PDB entry 4QVC | X-ray diffraction, 1.99 A resolution | chains C and D of the 7 polymer chains in the assembly

[Chain C (and D)]
Molecule: RNA-binding protein Hfq
From: Escherichia coli
Notes: chain D of this document is another copy of the same molecule, construct and numbering; everything in this record applies to it too
UniProtKB: C1IFD2 (C1IFD2_ECOLX); numbering as in UniProt (aligned over 1-65)
Chain sequence (65 residues; numbered 1 to 65; the number before each row is that of its first residue):
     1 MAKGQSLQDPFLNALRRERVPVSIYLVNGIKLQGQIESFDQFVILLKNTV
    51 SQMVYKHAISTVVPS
Unresolved in the structure: 1-2 (chain D: 1-5)
What the authors report for this chain:
  - binding site for the 7-nt RNA strand: Arg19, Tyr25, Leu26, Asn28, Gly29, Ile30, Lys31, Leu32, Gln33, Gln52, Ser60, Thr61
  - mutagenesis - Y25A, N28A (6-fold), K31A: decreased binding to the 7-nt RNA strand
  - mutagenesis - F42S: unchanged binding to the 7-nt RNA strand
  - mutagenesis - N28A, K31A, N48A (27-fold): decreased binding to A7
  - mutagenesis - N48A (1.3-fold): increased binding to the 7-nt RNA strand

[Chain C / chain D interface]
Pairs across the interface (37):
  Lys3(C) - Phe39(D)  hydrogen bond (side chain-backbone)
  Lys3(C) - Asp40(D)
  Gly4(C) - Asp40(D)
  Gly4(C) - Gln41(D)  hydrogen bond (backbone-backbone)
  Gln5(C) - Asp40(D)
  Gln5(C) - Phe42(D)
  Ser6(C) - Asp40(D)
  Leu7(C) - Ser38(D)
  Leu7(C) - Phe39(D)  hydrophobic
  Leu7(C) - Asp40(D)  hydrogen bond (backbone-side chain)
  Leu7(C) - Val43(D)  hydrophobic
  Leu7(C) - Leu45(D)
  Gln8(C) - Asp40(D)  hydrogen bond (backbone-side chain)
  Gln8(C) - Met53(D)
  Gln8(C) - Tyr55(D)  hydrogen bond
  Phe11(C) - Leu45(D)  hydrophobic
  Phe11(C) - Met53(D)  hydrophobic
  Leu12(C) - Met53(D)  hydrophobic
  Val27(C) - Asn28(D)  hydrogen bond (backbone-side chain)
  Lys56(C) - Tyr55(D)
  Lys56(C) - His57(D)  hydrogen bond (backbone-side chain)
  His57(C) - His57(D)
  Ile59(C) - Tyr55(D)
  Ile59(C) - His57(D)  hydrogen bond (backbone-side chain)
  Ser60(C) - Leu26(D)
  Ser60(C) - Met53(D)
  Ser60(C) - Val54(D)
  Ser60(C) - Tyr55(D)  hydrogen bond (backbone-backbone)
  Ser60(C) - Ala58(D)
  Thr61(C) - Gln52(D)
  Thr61(C) - Met53(D)
  Val62(C) - Gln52(D)
  Val62(C) - Met53(D)  hydrogen bond (backbone-backbone)
  Val63(C) - Val50(D)  hydrophobic
  Val63(C) - Ser51(D)
  Val63(C) - Gln52(D)
  Pro64(C) - Ser51(D)
Other interface residues (no listed pair), chain C (19 interface residues in all): Leu26, Ile44
Other interface residues (no listed pair), chain D (20 interface residues in all): Asp9, Leu32, Ile44

[In short]
Chain C and chain D form an interface of 19 and 20 residues respectively; the contacts include 10 hydrogen
bonds. Among the polar pairs are Lys3(C)-Phe39(D), Leu7(C)-Asp40(D) and Gln8(C)-Asp40(D). From the paper: a
binding site for the 7-nt RNA strand at Arg19(C), Tyr25(C) and Leu26(C) among others; Y25A, N28A and K31A of
chain C reduce binding to the 7-nt RNA strand; 5 substitutions were tested in all.
Chain C and chain D are both RNA-binding protein Hfq (Escherichia coli); the structure, E.coli Hfq in complex
with RNA Aus, was determined by X-ray diffraction (same publication as 4QVD).
